PDB entry 8E8X | electron microscopy, 2.91 A resolution | chains 1 and L of the 6 polymer chains in the assembly

Chain 1:
Name: Capsid protein VP1
Source organism: Human poliovirus 3 strain Sabin
Reference sequence: B2X7G8 (B2X7G8_9ENTO); residues 24-302 here correspond to UniProt positions 22-300 (UniProt number = residue number - 2)
Amino-acid sequence (279 residues; each row starts with the number of its first residue):
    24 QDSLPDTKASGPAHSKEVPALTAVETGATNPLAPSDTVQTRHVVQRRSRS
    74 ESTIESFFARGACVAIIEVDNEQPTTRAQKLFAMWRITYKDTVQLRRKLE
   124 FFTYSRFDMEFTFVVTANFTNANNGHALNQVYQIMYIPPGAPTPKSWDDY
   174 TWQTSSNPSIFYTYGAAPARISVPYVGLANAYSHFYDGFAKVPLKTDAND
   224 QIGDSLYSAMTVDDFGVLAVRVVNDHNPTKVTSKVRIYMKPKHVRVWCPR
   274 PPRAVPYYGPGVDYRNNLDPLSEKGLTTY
Not modelled in the structure: 24

Chain L:
Name: 9H2 Fab light chain
Source organism: Homo sapiens
Notes: antibody fragment or engineered binder
Amino-acid sequence (110 residues; row label = number of the first residue in the row):
    20 QSALTQPASVSGSPGQSITISCTGTITDIGYYNYVSWYQQHPGKAPKLII
    70 FDVTNRPSGVSDRFSGSKSGNTASLTISGLQAEDEGDYYCFSHRSNNIRV
   120 FGGGTKLTVL
Not modelled in the structure: 20-21
Cystine bridges: Cys41-Cys109

Chain 1 / chain L interface:
Residue-residue contacts (10):
  Arg109(1) - Tyr50(L)
  Arg109(1) - Asn52(L)
  Lys168(1) - Thr73(L)
  Lys168(1) - Asn74(L)  hydrogen bond (backbone-side chain)
  Gln224(1) - Asn90(L)  hydrogen bond (backbone-side chain)
  Ser228(1) - Ile45(L)
  Leu229(1) - Ile45(L)  hydrophobic
  Leu229(1) - Thr46(L)
  Tyr281(1) - Asn115(L)
  Pro283(1) - Tyr50(L)
Other interface residues (no listed pair), chain 1 (10 interface residues in all): Phe105, Asp227, Val235

Overview:
Chain 1 and chain L form an interface of 10 and 8 residues respectively; the contacts include 2 hydrogen
bonds. Polar pairs include Lys168(1)-Asn74(L) and Gln224(1)-Asn90(L).
Here chain 1 is Capsid protein VP1 (Human poliovirus 3 strain Sabin) and chain L is 9H2 Fab light chain (Homo
sapiens). Entry 8E8X (9H2 Fab-Sabin poliovirus 3 complex) was determined by electron microscopy (same
publication as 8E8L, 8E8R, 8E8S, 8E8Y and 8E8Z).
